9CA9 - chains A and H of the 10 polymer chains in the assembly; structure by electron microscopy, 3.56 A resolution.

[Chain A]
Molecule: Helicase SRCAP
From: Homo sapiens
Notes: EC 3.6.4.-
UniProt: Q6ZRS2 (SRCAP_HUMAN); residues 1-3230 here = UniProt positions 1-3230
Chain sequence (3230 residues; row label = number of the first residue in the row):
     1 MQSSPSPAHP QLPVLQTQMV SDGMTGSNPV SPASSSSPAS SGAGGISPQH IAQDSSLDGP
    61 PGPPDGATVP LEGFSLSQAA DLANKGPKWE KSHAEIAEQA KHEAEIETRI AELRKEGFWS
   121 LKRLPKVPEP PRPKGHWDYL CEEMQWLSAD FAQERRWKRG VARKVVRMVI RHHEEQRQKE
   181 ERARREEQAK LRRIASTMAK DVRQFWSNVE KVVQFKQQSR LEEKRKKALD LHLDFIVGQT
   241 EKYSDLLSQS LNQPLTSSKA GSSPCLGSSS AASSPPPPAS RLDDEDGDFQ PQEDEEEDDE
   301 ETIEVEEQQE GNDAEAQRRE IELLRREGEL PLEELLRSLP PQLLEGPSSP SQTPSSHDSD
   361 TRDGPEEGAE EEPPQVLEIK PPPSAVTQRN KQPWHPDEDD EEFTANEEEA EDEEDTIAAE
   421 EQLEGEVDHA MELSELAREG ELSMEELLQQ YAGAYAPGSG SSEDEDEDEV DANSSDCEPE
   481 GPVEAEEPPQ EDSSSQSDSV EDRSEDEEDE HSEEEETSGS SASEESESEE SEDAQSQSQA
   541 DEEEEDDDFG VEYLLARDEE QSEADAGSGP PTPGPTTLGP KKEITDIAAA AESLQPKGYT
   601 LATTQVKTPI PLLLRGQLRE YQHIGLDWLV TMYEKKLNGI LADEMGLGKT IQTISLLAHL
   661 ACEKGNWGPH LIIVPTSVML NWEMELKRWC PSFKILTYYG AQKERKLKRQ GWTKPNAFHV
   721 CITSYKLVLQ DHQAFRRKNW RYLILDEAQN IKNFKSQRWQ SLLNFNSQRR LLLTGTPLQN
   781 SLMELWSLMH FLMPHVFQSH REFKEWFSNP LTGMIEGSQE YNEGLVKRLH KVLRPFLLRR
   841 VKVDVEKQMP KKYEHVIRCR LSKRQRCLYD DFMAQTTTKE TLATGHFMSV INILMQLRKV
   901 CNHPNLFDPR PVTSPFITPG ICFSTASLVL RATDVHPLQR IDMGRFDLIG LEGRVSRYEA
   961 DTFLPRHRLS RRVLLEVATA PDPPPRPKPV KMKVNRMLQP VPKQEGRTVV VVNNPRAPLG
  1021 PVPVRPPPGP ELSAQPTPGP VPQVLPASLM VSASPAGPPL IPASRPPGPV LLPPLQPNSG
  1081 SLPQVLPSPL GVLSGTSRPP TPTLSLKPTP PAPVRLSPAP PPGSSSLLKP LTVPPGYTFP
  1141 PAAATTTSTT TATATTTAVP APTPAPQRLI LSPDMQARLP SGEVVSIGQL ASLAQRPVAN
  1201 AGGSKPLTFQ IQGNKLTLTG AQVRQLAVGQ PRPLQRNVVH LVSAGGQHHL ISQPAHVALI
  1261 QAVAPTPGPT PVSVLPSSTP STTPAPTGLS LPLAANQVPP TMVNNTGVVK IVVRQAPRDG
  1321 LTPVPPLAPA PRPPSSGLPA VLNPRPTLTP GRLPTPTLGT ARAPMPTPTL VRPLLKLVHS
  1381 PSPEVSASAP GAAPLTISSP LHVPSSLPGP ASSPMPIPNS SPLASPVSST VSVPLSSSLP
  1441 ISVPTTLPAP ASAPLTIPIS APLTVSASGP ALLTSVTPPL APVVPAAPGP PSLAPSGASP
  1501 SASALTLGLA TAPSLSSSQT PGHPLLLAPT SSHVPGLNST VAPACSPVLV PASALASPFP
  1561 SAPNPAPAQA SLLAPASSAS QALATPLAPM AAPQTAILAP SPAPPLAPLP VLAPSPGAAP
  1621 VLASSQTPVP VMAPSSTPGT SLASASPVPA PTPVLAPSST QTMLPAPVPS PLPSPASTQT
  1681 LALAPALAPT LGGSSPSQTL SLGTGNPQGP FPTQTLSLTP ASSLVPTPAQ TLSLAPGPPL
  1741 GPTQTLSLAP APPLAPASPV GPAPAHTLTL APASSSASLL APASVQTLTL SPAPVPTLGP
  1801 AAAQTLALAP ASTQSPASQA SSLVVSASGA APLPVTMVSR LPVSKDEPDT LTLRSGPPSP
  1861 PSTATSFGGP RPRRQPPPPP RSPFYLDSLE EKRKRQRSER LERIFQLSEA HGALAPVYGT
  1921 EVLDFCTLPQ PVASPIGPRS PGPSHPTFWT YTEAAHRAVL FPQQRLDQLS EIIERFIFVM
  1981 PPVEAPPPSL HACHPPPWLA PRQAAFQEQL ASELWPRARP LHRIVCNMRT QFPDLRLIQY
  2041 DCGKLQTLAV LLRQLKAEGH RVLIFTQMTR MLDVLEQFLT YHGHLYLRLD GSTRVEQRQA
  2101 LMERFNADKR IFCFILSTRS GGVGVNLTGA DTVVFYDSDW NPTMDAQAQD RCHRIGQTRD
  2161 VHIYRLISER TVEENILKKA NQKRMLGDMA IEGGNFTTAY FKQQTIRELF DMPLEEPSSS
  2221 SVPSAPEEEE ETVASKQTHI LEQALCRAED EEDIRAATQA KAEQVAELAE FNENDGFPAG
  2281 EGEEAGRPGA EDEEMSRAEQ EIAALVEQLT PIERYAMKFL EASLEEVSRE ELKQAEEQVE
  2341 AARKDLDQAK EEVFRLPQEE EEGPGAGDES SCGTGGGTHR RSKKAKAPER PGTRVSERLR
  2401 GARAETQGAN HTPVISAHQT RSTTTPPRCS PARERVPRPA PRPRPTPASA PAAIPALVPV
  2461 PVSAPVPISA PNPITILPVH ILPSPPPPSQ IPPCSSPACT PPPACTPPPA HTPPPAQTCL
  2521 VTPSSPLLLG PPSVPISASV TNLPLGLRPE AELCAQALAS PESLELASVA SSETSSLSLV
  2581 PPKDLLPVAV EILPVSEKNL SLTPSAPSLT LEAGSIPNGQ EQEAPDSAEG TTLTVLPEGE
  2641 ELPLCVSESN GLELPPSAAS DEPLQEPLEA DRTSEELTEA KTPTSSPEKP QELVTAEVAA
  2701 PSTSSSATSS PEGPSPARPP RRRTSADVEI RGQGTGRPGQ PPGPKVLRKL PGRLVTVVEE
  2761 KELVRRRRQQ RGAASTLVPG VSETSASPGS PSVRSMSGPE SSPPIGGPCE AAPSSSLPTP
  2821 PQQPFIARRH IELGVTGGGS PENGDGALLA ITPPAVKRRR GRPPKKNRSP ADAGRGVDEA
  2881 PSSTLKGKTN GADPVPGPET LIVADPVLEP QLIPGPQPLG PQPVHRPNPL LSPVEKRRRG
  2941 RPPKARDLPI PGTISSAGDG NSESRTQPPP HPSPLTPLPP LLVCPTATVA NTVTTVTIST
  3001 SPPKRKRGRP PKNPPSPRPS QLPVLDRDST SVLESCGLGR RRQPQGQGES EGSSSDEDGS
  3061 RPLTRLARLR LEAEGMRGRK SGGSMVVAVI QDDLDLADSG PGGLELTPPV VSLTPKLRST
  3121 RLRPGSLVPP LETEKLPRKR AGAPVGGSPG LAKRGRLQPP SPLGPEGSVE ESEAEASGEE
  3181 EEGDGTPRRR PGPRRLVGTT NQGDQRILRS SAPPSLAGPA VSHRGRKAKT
Not modelled in the structure: 1-850, 878-888, 993-1881, 2181-3230
Swiss-Prot annotation at these positions:
  - DNA-binding region: K2857 to S2869 (A.T hook 1), K2936 to L2948 (A.T hook 2), K3004 to S3016 (A.T hook 3)
  - binding site (ATP): D643 to T650
  - modified residue: S1172 (Phosphoserine)
  - natural variant: Q392 to T3230 (deletion: In DEHMBA), R840 to T3230 (deletion: In DEHMBA), S1278 to T3230 (deletion: In DEHMBA), L1642 to T3230 (deletion: In DEHMBA), R2070 to T3230 (deletion: In DEHMBA), R2435 to T3230 (deletion: In FLHS), R2444 to T3230 (deletion: In FLHS)

[Chain H]
Molecule: RuvB-like 2
From: Homo sapiens
Notes: EC 3.6.4.12
UniProt: Q9Y230 (RUVB2_HUMAN); numbering as in UniProt (aligned over 1-463)
Chain sequence (463 residues; numbered 1 to 463; the number before each row is that of its first residue):
     1 MATVTATTKV PEIRDVTRIE RIGAHSHIRG LGLDDALEPR QASQGMVGQL AARRAAGVVL
    61 EMIREGKIAG RAVLIAGQPG TGKTAIAMGM AQALGPDTPF TAIAGSEIFS LEMSKTEALT
   121 QAFRRSIGVR IKEETEIIEG EVVEIQIDRP ATGTGSKVGK LTLKTTEMET IYDLGTKMIE
   181 SLTKDKVQAG DVITIDKATG KISKLGRSFT RARDYDAMGS QTKFVQCPDG ELQKRKEVVH
   241 TVSLHEIDVI NSRTQGFLAL FSGDTGEIKS EVREQINAKV AEWREEGKAE IIPGVLFIDE
   301 VHMLDIESFS FLNRALESDM APVLIMATNR GITRIRGTSY QSPHGIPIDL LDRLLIVSTT
   361 PYSEKDTKQI LRIRCEEEDV EMSEDAYTVL TRIGLETSLR YAIQLITAAS LVCRKRKGTE
   421 VQVDDIKRVY SLFLDESRST QYMKEYQDAF LFNELKGETM DTS
Not modelled in the structure: 1-15, 150-155, 454-463
Swiss-Prot annotation at these positions:
  - binding site (ATP): G77 to T84
  - modified residue: A2 (N-acetylalanine), S437 (Phosphoserine)
  - cross-link (Glycyl lysine isopeptide (Lys-Gly)): K9 (interchain with G-Cter in SUMO2), K444 (interchain with G-Cter in SUMO2), K456 (interchain with G-Cter in SUMO2)
  - mutagenesis: K83 (K83M: No effect on interaction with NOPCHAP1), D299 (D299N: Abolishes ATPase activity), E300 (E300Q: Reduces ATPase activity. Decreases interaction with NOPCHAP1. No effect on formation of RUVBL1-RUVBL2 heteromeric complex)
Bound ions: Mg2+: T84 (together with ADP)
Ligand contacts: ADP (adenosine-5'-diphosphate): A24, H25, H27, I28, G45, M46, V47, Q49, Q78, P79, G80, T81, G82, K83, T84, A85, Y362, I370, L399, R400, I403

[Chain A / chain H interface]
Contacting residue pairs (81):
  I949(A) - L258(H)  hydrophobic
  I949(A) - F261(H)  hydrophobic
  E952(A) - F257(H)
  E952(A) - F261(H)
  R954(A) - Q221(H)
  Y958(A) - I137(H)  hydrophobic
  Y958(A) - E139(H)  hydrogen bond
  Y958(A) - K234(H)
  Y958(A) - K236(H)
  E959(A) - K204(H)
  E959(A) - L205(H)
  E959(A) - K223(H)  salt bridge
  F963(A) - E139(H)
  F963(A) - V192(H)  hydrophobic
  F963(A) - L205(H)  hydrophobic
  F963(A) - V225(H)  hydrophobic
  L964(A) - K223(H)
  L964(A) - V225(H)  hydrophobic
  R966(A) - D229(H)  salt bridge
  H967(A) - V225(H)
  H967(A) - Q226(H)  hydrogen bond (backbone-backbone)
  H967(A) - C227(H)
  H967(A) - P228(H)
  H967(A) - D229(H)  salt bridge
  R968(A) - Q226(H)  hydrogen bond (backbone-side chain)
  L969(A) - F224(H)  hydrophobic
  L969(A) - Q226(H)
  L974(A) - F209(H)  hydrophobic
  V977(A) - F209(H)
  A978(A) - F209(H)
  A978(A) - R211(H)  hydrogen bond (backbone-side chain)
  T979(A) - R211(H)
  A980(A) - R211(H)  hydrogen bond (backbone-side chain)
  D982(A) - R211(H)
  R986(A) - V143(H)
  R986(A) - T162(H)
  R986(A) - E169(H)  salt bridge
  R1900(A) - D214(H)  salt bridge
  R1900(A) - Y215(H)
  R1900(A) - D216(H)  salt bridge
  L1901(A) - F209(H)  hydrophobic
  R1903(A) - D216(H)  salt bridge
  I1904(A) - F209(H)  hydrophobic
  I1904(A) - D214(H)
  I1904(A) - Y215(H)
  I1904(A) - F224(H)  hydrophobic
  L1907(A) - M218(H)  hydrophobic
  S1908(A) - M218(H)
  S1908(A) - K223(H)
  S1908(A) - F224(H)  hydrogen bond (side chain-backbone)
  H1911(A) - G219(H)  hydrogen bond (side chain-backbone)
  H1911(A) - S220(H)
  H1911(A) - T222(H)  hydrogen bond (side chain-backbone)
  H1911(A) - K223(H)
  G1912(A) - K223(H)
  V1917(A) - H240(H)
  Y1918(A) - E246(H)  hydrogen bond
  Y1918(A) - L260(H)
  T1920(A) - K201(H)
  E1921(A) - E133(H)
  E1921(A) - K236(H)  salt bridge
  V1922(A) - H240(H)
  V1922(A) - V242(H)  hydrophobic
  L1923(A) - I250(H)  hydrophobic
  L1923(A) - F257(H)  hydrophobic
  D1924(A) - K201(H)  salt bridge
  F1925(A) - I131(H)  hydrophobic
  F1925(A) - E133(H)
  F1925(A) - W283(H)
  F1925(A) - K288(H)
  C1926(A) - I247(H)
  C1926(A) - I250(H)  hydrophobic
  C1926(A) - N251(H)  hydrogen bond (backbone-side chain)
  T1927(A) - I250(H)
  T1927(A) - N251(H)
  L1928(A) - N251(H)  hydrogen bond (backbone-side chain)
  L1928(A) - K279(H)
  L1928(A) - W283(H)  hydrophobic
  Q1930(A) - T254(H)
  A1933(A) - E271(H)
  A1933(A) - Q275(H)
Also at the interface, not in a pair above, chain A (43 interface residues in all): R957, V973, P981, V1932
Also at the interface, not in a pair above, chain H (52 interface residues in all): E144, T210, R213, V238, V272, I276

[In short]
Chain A and chain H form an interface of 43 and 52 residues respectively; the contacts include 11 hydrogen
bonds and 9 salt bridges. Polar contacts include E959(A)-K223(H), R966(A)-D229(H) and H967(A)-D229(H). Bound
to chain H: ADP.
Here chain A is Helicase SRCAP and chain H is RuvB-like 2, both from Homo sapiens. Entry 9CA9 (Cryo-EM
structure of the human SRCAP complex in the unbound state (composite structure)) was determined by electron
microscopy.
